6EM9 - chains B and D of the 10 polymer chains in the assembly; structure by electron microscopy, 8.40 A resolution (very low resolution: no residue pairs are listed; an interface is given only as per-side residue counts).

Chain B (and D):
Name: ATP-dependent Clp protease ATP-binding subunit ClpC
Organism: Staphylococcus aureus (strain bovine RF122 / ET3-1)
Notes: chain D of this document is another copy of the same molecule, construct and numbering; everything in this record applies to it too
UniProtKB: Q2YSD6 (CLPC_STAAB); numbering as in UniProt (aligned over 1-818)
Chain sequence (818 residues; each row starts with the number of its first residue):
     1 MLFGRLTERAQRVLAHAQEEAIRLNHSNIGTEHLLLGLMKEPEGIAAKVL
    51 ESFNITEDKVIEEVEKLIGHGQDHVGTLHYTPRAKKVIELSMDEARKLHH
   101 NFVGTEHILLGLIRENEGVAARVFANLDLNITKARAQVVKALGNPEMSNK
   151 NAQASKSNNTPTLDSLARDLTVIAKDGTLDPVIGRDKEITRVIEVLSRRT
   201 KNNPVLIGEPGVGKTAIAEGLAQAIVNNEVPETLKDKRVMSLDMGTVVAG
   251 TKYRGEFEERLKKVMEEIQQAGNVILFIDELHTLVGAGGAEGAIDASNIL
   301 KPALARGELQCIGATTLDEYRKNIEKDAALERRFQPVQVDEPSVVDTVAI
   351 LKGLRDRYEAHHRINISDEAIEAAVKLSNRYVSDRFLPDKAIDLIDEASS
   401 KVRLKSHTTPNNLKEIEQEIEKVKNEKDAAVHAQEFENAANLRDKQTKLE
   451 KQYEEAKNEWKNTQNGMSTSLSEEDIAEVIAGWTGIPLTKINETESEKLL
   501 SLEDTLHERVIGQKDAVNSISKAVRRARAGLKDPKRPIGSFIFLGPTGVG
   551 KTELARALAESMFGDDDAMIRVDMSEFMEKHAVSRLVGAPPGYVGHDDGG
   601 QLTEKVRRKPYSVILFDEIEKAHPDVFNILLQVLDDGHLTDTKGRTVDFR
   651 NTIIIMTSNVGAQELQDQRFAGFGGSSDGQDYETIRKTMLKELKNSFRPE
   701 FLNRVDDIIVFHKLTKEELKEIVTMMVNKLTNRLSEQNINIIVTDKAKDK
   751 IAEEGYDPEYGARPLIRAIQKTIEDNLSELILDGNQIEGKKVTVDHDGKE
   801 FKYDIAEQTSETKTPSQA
Disordered / not traced: 1-4, 70-79, 113-115, 160-161, 248-254, 288-295, 465, 537-538, 592-595, 670-678, 795-818 (chain D: 1-342, 465, 537-538, 592-595, 670-678, 795-818)
Curated features (UniProtKB/Swiss-Prot):
  - binding site (ATP): Gly-208 to Thr-215, Gly-545 to Thr-552

Interface between chain B and chain D:
At this resolution (8 A) residue pairs are not listed: 7 residues of chain B and 9 of chain D lie at the interface.

Summary:
7 residues of chain B and 9 residues of chain D are in contact. Curated annotation (UniProt) lists 16
ATP-binding residues on chain B.
Chain B and chain D are both ATP-dependent Clp protease ATP-binding subunit ClpC (Staphylococcus aureus
(strain bovine RF122 / ET3-1)); the structure, S.aureus ClpC resting state, asymmetric map, was determined by
electron microscopy together with 6EM8 and 6EMW from the same study.
